9B42 - chains J and G of the 19 polymer chains in the assembly; structure by electron microscopy, 3.50 A resolution.

# Chain J (and G)
Name: gp30 Gateway
Source organism: Pseudomonas virus Pa193
Notes: chain G of this document is another copy of the same molecule, construct and numbering; everything in this record applies to it too
UniProt: A0A5P1KVE6 (A0A5P1KVE6_9CAUD); numbering as in UniProt (aligned over 1-183)
Sequence (183 residues; each row starts with the number of its first residue):
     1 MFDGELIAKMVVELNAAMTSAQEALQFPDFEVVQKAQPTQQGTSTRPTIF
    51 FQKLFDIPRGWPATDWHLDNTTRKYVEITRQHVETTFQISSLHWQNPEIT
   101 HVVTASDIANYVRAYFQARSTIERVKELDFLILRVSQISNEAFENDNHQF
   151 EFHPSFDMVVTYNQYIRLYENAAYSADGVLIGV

# Interface between chain J and chain G
Contacting residue pairs - 55 pairs, chain J then chain G:
  Met1(J) - Leu25(G)  hydrophobic
  Met1(J) - Asp107(G)  hydrogen bond (backbone-side chain)
  Met1(J) - Tyr111(G)  hydrophobic
  Phe2(J) - Asp107(G)
  Asp3(J) - Thr104(G)  hydrogen bond
  Asp3(J) - Ser106(G)  hydrogen bond
  Asp3(J) - Asp107(G)  hydrogen bond (backbone-side chain)
  Gly4(J) - Asp107(G)
  Ala36(J) - Phe150(G)
  Ala36(J) - Phe152(G)  hydrophobic
  Gln37(J) - Phe150(G)
  Pro38(J) - Trp94(G)  hydrogen bond (backbone-side chain)
  Pro38(J) - Gln95(G)
  Pro38(J) - Pro97(G)  hydrophobic
  Pro38(J) - Gln149(G)
  Pro38(J) - Phe150(G)
  Thr39(J) - Trp94(G)
  Thr39(J) - Pro97(G)
  Thr39(J) - Gln149(G)
  Lys53(J) - Ser106(G)
  Lys53(J) - Asn140(G)
  Leu54(J) - Ser139(G)
  Leu54(J) - Asn140(G)  hydrogen bond (backbone-backbone)
  Phe55(J) - Gln137(G)
  Phe55(J) - Ile138(G)
  Asp56(J) - Asn110(G)  hydrogen bond
  Asp56(J) - Arg113(G)  salt bridge
  Asp56(J) - Gln137(G)
  Asp56(J) - Ile138(G)  hydrogen bond (backbone-backbone)
  Ile57(J) - Ser136(G)
  Pro58(J) - Arg113(G)
  Pro58(J) - Arg134(G)  hydrogen bond (backbone-side chain)
  Pro58(J) - Val135(G)
  Pro58(J) - Ser136(G)
  Pro58(J) - Gln137(G)
  Pro58(J) - Ile138(G)  hydrophobic
  Gly60(J) - Arg134(G)  hydrogen bond (backbone-side chain)
  Trp61(J) - Arg119(G)
  Trp61(J) - Arg134(G)
  Pro62(J) - Gln117(G)
  Pro62(J) - Arg119(G)
  Thr64(J) - Arg119(G)
  Glu77(J) - Ala118(G)
  Glu77(J) - Arg119(G)
  Glu77(J) - Ser120(G)  hydrogen bond
  Thr79(J) - Ala118(G)
  Gln81(J) - Arg113(G)
  Val83(J) - Arg113(G)
  Gln164(J) - Asn110(G)
  Gln164(J) - Arg113(G)
  Ile166(J) - Tyr111(G)  hydrophobic
  Ile166(J) - Ala114(G)  hydrophobic
  Leu168(J) - Ala118(G)  hydrophobic
  Leu168(J) - Ser120(G)
  Glu170(J) - Glu123(G)
Interface residues without a listed pair, chain J (28 interface residues in all): Gln40, Gln52
Interface residues without a listed pair, chain G (32 interface residues in all): Ser20, Val102, Tyr115, Thr121, Ala142, His148

# Summary
Chain J and chain G form an interface of 28 and 32 residues respectively; the contacts include 11 hydrogen
bonds and 1 salt bridge. Polar contacts include Asp56(J)-Arg113(G), Met1(J)-Asp107(G) and Asp3(J)-Thr104(G).
Both chains are gp30 Gateway (Pseudomonas virus Pa193). Entry 9B42 (Pseudomonas phage Pa193 neck and extended
tail (collar, gateway, tail tube, and sheath proteins)) was determined by electron microscopy, deposited
together with 9B40 and 9B41.
